6B26 - chain A; structure by X-ray diffraction, 1.20 A resolution.

[Chain A]
Protein: SH3 and cysteine-rich domain-containing protein 2
Organism: Homo sapiens
UniProtKB: Q6ZMT1 (STAC2_HUMAN); numbering as in UniProt (aligned over 296-411)
Chain sequence (120 residues; row label = number of the first residue in the row):
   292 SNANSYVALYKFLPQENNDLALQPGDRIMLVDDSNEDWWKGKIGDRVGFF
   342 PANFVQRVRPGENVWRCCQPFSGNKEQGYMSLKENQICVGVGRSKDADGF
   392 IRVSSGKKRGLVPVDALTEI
Disordered / not traced: 292-294
Sequence notes: expression tag (292-295)
UniProt features mapped onto this chain:
  - mutagenesis: Q306 (Q306L: Mildly decreased affinity for CACNA1S), W329 (W329S: Loss of interaction with CACNA1S), Q347 (Q347I: No effect on the structure of the two SH3 domains)

[Summary]
Curated annotation (UniProt) lists 3 mutagenesis sites.
Chain A is SH3 and cysteine-rich domain-containing protein 2 (Homo sapiens); the structure, Crystal structure
of human STAC2 Tandem SH3 Domains (296-411), was determined by X-ray diffraction (same publication as 6B25,
6B27, 6B28 and 6B29).
